4AEK - chain A; structure by X-ray diffraction, 1.75 A resolution.

# Chain A
Protein: Endoglucanase CEL5A
Organism: Eubacterium cellulosolvens
Notes: fragment: carbohydrate binding module, residues 37-170
Reference sequence: Q3LHN3 (Q3LHN3_9FIRM); residues 37-170 here = UniProt positions 37-170
Chain sequence (134 residues; each row starts with the number of its first residue):
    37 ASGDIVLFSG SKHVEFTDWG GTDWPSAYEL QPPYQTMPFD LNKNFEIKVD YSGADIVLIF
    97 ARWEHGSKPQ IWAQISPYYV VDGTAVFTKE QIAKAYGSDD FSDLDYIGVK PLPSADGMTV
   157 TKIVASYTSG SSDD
Not modelled in the structure: 37-38, 166-170
Modified / non-standard residues: Mse73 (selenomethionine; parent Met); Mse154 (selenomethionine; parent Met)
Reported in the primary citation:
  - mutagenesis - W55A, W60A, W99A, Q106A, W108A: abolished binding to cellohexaose
  - mutagenesis - W55A, W60A, W99A, W108A: abolished binding to beta-glucan
  - mutagenesis - Q110A: decreased binding to cellohexaose
  - mutagenesis - Q110A: decreased binding to beta-glucan
  - mutagenesis - W55A, Q106A: unchanged binding to xyloglucan
  - mutagenesis - Q106A: unchanged binding to barley beta-glucan
  - specificity-determining residues: Gln106

# Overview
From the paper: W55A, W60A and W99A, among others, abolish binding to cellohexaose; the specificity
determinant Gln106; 6 substitutions were tested in all.
Chain A is Endoglucanase CEL5A (Eubacterium cellulosolvens); the structure, Structural and biochemical
characterization of a novel Carbohydrate Binding Module of endoglucanase Cel5A from Eubacterium
cellulosolvens, was determined by X-ray diffraction together with 4AEM, 4AFD, 2YPJ, 4AFM and 4BA6 from the
same study.
